PDB entry 1POI | X-ray diffraction, 2.50 A resolution | chains B and C of the 4 polymer chains in the assembly

[Chain B]
Molecule: Glutaconate coenzyme A-transferase
Organism: Acidaminococcus fermentans
Reference sequence: Q59112 (GCTB_ACIFE); residues 3-262 here correspond to UniProt positions 2-261 (UniProt number = residue number - 1)
Chain sequence (260 residues; row label = number of the first residue in the row):
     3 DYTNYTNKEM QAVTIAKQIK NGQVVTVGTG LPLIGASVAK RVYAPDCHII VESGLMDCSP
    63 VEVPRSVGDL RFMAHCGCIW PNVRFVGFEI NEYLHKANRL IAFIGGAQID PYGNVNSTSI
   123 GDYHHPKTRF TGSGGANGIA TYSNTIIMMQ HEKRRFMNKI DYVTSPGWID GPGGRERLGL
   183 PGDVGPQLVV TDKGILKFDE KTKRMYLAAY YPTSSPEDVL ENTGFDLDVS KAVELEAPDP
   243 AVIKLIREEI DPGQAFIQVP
From the paper describing this entry:
  - contacts within the chain: K10-F258 (backbone contact), K10-Q260 (hydrogen bond), K10-L33 (hydrophobic contact), E54-G137 (backbone contact), E154-R157 (salt bridge), N116-I171 (hydrogen bond)
  - catalytic residues: E54 (citing earlier work)
  - catalytic residues: G137, A138 (proposed by the authors, not directly observed)
  - specificity-determining residues: S68 (proposed by the authors, not directly observed)

[Chain C]
Molecule: Glutaconate coenzyme A-transferase
Organism: Acidaminococcus fermentans
Reference sequence: Q59111 (GCTA_ACIFE); the author numbering skips numbers that UniProt does not, so the offset changes along the chain: 2-217 = UniProt 1-216; 219-319 = UniProt 217-317
Chain sequence (317 residues; each row starts with the number of its first residue; note: 1 number in that range is skipped by the numbering (no residue carries it; nothing is unmodelled there)):
     2 SKVMTLKDAI AKYVHSGDHI ALGGFTTDRK PYAAVFEILR QGITDLTGLG GAAGGDWDML
    62 IGNGRVKAYI NCYTANSGVT NVSRRFRKWF EAGKLTMEDY SQDVIYMMWH AAALGLPFLP
   122 VTLMQGSGLT DEWGISKEVR KTLDKVPDDK FKYIDNPFKP GEKVVAVPVP QVDVAIIHAQ
   182 QASPDGTVRI WGGKFQDVDI AEAAKYTIVT CEEIIS
   219 DEEIRRDPTK NDIPGMCVDA VVLAPYGAHP SQCYGLYDYD NPFLKVYDKV SKTQEDFDAF
   279 CKEWVFDLKD HDEYLNKLGA TRLINLKVVP GLGYHIDMTK E
From the paper describing this entry:
  - catalytic residues: Q103 (proposed by the authors, not directly observed)
  - specificity-determining residues: S78 (proposed by the authors, not directly observed)

[Chain B / chain C interface]
Contacting residue pairs - 38 pairs, chain B then chain C:
  V26(B) - M234(C)  hydrophobic
  I52(B) - M234(C)  hydrophobic
  M58(B) - P232(C)  hydrophobic
  M58(B) - M234(C)  hydrophobic
  D59(B) - D186(C)
  D59(B) - R223(C)  salt bridge
  A76(B) - P226(C)
  C78(B) - P226(C)
  G79(B) - N229(C)  hydrogen bond (backbone-side chain)
  C80(B) - D230(C)
  C80(B) - I231(C)
  C80(B) - P232(C)
  I81(B) - P226(C)
  W82(B) - V199(C)  hydrophobic
  W82(B) - E203(C)
  W82(B) - D230(C)  hydrogen bond (side chain-backbone)
  W82(B) - P232(C)
  W82(B) - C235(C)  hydrophobic
  R86(B) - A114(C)
  R86(B) - V199(C)
  R86(B) - D200(C)  salt bridge
  R86(B) - E203(C)  salt bridge
  G89(B) - A114(C)
  G89(B) - L115(C)
  G89(B) - E203(C)
  F90(B) - E203(C)  hydrogen bond (backbone-side chain)
  F90(B) - M234(C)  hydrophobic
  F90(B) - C235(C)  hydrophobic
  I92(B) - L115(C)
  I92(B) - G116(C)
  N93(B) - A113(C)  hydrogen bond (side chain-backbone)
  N93(B) - A114(C)  hydrogen bond (side chain-backbone)
  N93(B) - A204(C)
  H97(B) - E203(C)
  H97(B) - A204(C)  hydrogen bond (side chain-backbone)
  H97(B) - A205(C)  hydrogen bond (side chain-backbone)
  H97(B) - K206(C)  hydrogen bond (backbone-side chain)
  R101(B) - M234(C)  hydrogen bond (side chain-backbone)
Also at the interface, not in a pair above, chain B (21 interface residues in all): H50, M75, V85, V88
Also at the interface, not in a pair above, chain C (22 interface residues in all): H111, T188, T227

[Summary]
The interface between chain B and chain C involves 21 residues on one side and 22 on the other; the contacts
include 9 hydrogen bonds and 3 salt bridges. Among the polar pairs are D59(B)-R223(C), R86(B)-D200(C) and
R86(B)-E203(C). The paper reports catalytic residues E54(B), G137(B) and Q103(C) among others; specificity
determinants S68(B) and S78(C).
Here chain B is Glutaconate coenzyme A-transferase and chain C is Glutaconate coenzyme A-transferase, both
from Acidaminococcus fermentans. Entry 1POI (Crystal structure of glutaconate coenzyme A-transferase from
acidaminococcus fermentans to 2.55 angstoms resolution) was determined by X-ray diffraction.
